4WFE - chains F and G of the 6 polymer chains in the assembly; structure by X-ray diffraction, 2.50 A resolution.

Chain F:
Name: Anti-traak antibody 13E9 fab fragment light chain
Organism: Mus musculus
Notes: antibody fragment or engineered binder
Chain sequence (211 residues; each row starts with the number of its first residue):
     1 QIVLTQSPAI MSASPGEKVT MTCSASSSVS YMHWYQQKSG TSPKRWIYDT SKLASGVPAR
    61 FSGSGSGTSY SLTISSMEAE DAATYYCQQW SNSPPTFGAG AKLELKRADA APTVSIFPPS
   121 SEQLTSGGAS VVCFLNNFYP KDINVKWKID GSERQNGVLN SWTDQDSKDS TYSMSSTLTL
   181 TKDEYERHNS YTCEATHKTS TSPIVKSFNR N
Disulfides: Cys23-Cys87, Cys133-Cys193

Chain G:
Name: Anti-traak antibody 13E9 fab fragment heavy chain
Organism: Mus musculus
Notes: antibody fragment or engineered binder
Chain sequence (217 residues; numbered 1 to 217; the number before each row is that of its first residue):
     1 EVQLQQSGPE LVKPGASMKT SCKVSGYSFT GYIMNWVKQR HGKNLEWIGL INPNTGYTTY
    61 NQKFKGKATL TVDKSSSTAY MELLSLTSED SAIYYCTRGN YVFDYWGQGT TLTVSSAKTT
   121 PPSVYPLAPG SAAQTNSMVT LGCLVKGYFP EPVTVTWNSG SLSSGVHTFP AVLQSDLYTL
   181 SSSVTVPSSS WPSETVTCNV AHPASSTKVD KKIVPRD
Disordered / not traced: 130-135, 217
Disulfides: Cys22-Cys96, Cys143-Cys198
Metal / ion sites: Ca2+: Glu10, Lys19 (shared with 1 residue of chain E)

How chain F and chain G interact:
Pairs across the interface (72; chain F residue first):
  His33(F) with Tyr101(G), hydrogen bond (side chain-backbone); Val102(G)
  Tyr35(F) with Val102(G); Phe103(G), hydrogen bond (side chain-backbone); Trp106(G)
  Gln37(F) with Gln39(G), hydrogen bond; Tyr95(G), hydrogen bond
  Thr41(F) with Tyr95(G)
  Ser42(F) with Tyr95(G); Gly107(G), hydrogen bond (side chain-backbone); Gln108(G), hydrogen bond (side chain-backbone); Gly109(G)
  Pro43(F) with Tyr95(G); Trp106(G)
  Arg45(F) with Val102(G); Phe103(G); Asp104(G)
  Tyr48(F) with Val102(G), hydrophobic
  Asp49(F) with Tyr101(G)
  Tyr86(F) with Gln39(G), hydrogen bond; Lys43(G); Leu45(G), hydrophobic
  Gln88(F) with Tyr101(G), hydrogen bond (side chain-backbone); Val102(G); Phe103(G)
  Trp90(F) with Asn35(G); Leu50(G), hydrophobic; Gly99(G); Asn100(G); Tyr101(G); Phe103(G), hydrophobic
  Pro94(F) with Trp47(G), hydrophobic
  Pro95(F) with Trp47(G), hydrophobic
  Phe97(F) with Leu45(G); Phe103(G), hydrophobic
  Ser115(F) with Thr140(G)
  Phe117(F) with Leu127(G); Ala128(G); Pro129(G); Thr140(G)
  Pro118(F) with Ala128(G)
  Pro119(F) with Arg216(G), hydrogen bond (backbone-side chain)
  Ser120(F) with Tyr125(G); Pro126(G); Arg216(G)
  Glu122(F) with Pro126(G); Lys211(G), salt bridge
  Gln123(F) with Tyr125(G)
  Ser126(F) with Tyr125(G), hydrogen bond
  Phe134(F) with Leu127(G), hydrophobic; Leu141(G); Gly142(G); Phe169(G), hydrophobic; Ser181(G); Ser182(G); Ser183(G)
  Asn136(F) with His167(G), hydrogen bond; Phe169(G); Ser183(G)
  Asn137(F) with His167(G), hydrogen bond
  Leu159(F) with Gln174(G)
  Asn160(F) with Val172(G)
  Ser161(F) with Phe169(G); Pro170(G), hydrogen bond (side chain-backbone)
  Trp162(F) with Pro170(G)
  Thr163(F) with Phe169(G)
  Ser173(F) with His167(G); Phe169(G)
  Met174(F) with Phe169(G)
  Ser175(F) with Phe169(G)
  Thr179(F) with Lys146(G); Gln174(G), hydrogen bond
Other interface residues (no listed pair), chain F (40 interface residues in all): Ala99, Ile116, Ser121, Ser130, Val132
Other interface residues (no listed pair), chain G (41 interface residues in all): Val37, Asn44, Glu46, Leu144, Leu173

Overview:
The interface between chain F and chain G involves 40 residues on one side and 41 on the other, with 14
hydrogen bonds and 1 salt bridge. Among the polar pairs are Glu122(F)-Lys211(G), His33(F)-Tyr101(G) and
Tyr35(F)-Phe103(G). Glu10(G) and Lys19(G) form the Ca2+ site.
Here chain F is Anti-traak antibody 13E9 fab fragment light chain and chain G is Anti-traak antibody 13E9 fab
fragment heavy chain, both from Mus musculus. Entry 4WFE (Human TRAAK K+ channel in a K+ bound conductive
conformation) was determined by X-ray diffraction, deposited together with 4WFF, 4WFG and 4WFH.
